Entry 7JK5 (electron microscopy, 3.90 A resolution); this record covers chains E and A of the 8 polymer chains in the assembly.

# Chain E
Name: Origin recognition complex subunit 5
Organism: Drosophila melanogaster
UniProt: Q24169 (ORC5_DROME); residues 1-460 here = UniProt positions 1-460
Chain sequence (460 residues; row label = number of the first residue in the row):
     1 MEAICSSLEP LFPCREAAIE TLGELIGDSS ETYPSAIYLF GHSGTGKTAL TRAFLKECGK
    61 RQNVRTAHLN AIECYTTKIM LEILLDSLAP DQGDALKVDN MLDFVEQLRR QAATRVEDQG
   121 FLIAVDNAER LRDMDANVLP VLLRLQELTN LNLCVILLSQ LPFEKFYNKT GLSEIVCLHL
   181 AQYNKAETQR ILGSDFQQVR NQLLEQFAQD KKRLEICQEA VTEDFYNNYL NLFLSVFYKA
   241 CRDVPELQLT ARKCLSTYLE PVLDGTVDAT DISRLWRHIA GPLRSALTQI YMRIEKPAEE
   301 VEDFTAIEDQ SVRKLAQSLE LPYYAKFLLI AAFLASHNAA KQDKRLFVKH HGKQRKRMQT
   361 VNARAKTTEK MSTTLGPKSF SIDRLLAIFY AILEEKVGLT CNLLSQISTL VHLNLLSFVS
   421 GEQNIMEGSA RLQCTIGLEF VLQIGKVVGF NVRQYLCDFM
Disordered / not traced: 207-210, 266-272, 296-319, 348-374, 456-460
Curated features (UniProtKB/Swiss-Prot):
  - binding site (ATP): G41 to T48
Ligand contacts: ATP (adenosine-5'-triphosphate): L11, F12, P13, R15, H42, S43, G44, T45, G46, K47, T48, A49, N127, Y183, I191, P245

# Chain A
Name: Origin recognition complex subunit 1
Organism: Drosophila melanogaster
UniProt: O16810 (ORC1_DROME); residue numbers follow UniProt; this construct covers 440-924
Chain sequence (488 residues; each row starts with the number of its first residue):
   437 SNAPRRSIHL SNIVEQRVFE DDEIISTPKR GRSKKTVQDN DEDYSPKKSV QKTPTRTRRS
   497 STTTKTATTP SKGITTATAT PMTPSQKMKK IRAGELSPSM QQRTDLPAKD SSKSELQLAR
   557 EQLHVSVVPK SLPCREREFE NIYAFLEGKI QDQCGGCMYV SGVPGTGKTA TVTGVIRTLQ
   617 RMAKQNELPA FEYLEINGMR LTEPRQAYVQ IYKQLTGKTV SWEQAHALLE KRFTTPAPRR
   677 VTTVLLVDEL DILCNRRQDV VYNLLDWPTK SAAKLVVVTI ANTMDLPERL LMGKVTSRLG
   737 LTRLTFQPYS HKQLQEIVTA RLGGSETFKG EAVQLVARKV AAVSGDARRA LDICRRATEI
   797 ADTAAVKCVT MLHVQQALAE MIASAKVQAI RNCSRMEQIF LQAIAAEVTR TGVEETTFMG
   857 VYQQVETIAA FMGVTFPPPG RALRLCSKLG AERLIISEHS RNDLFQKILL NVSADDIHYA
   917 LRVEEMVN
Disordered / not traced: 437-518, 728-738, 920-924
Differences from the reference sequence: expression tag (437-439)
Curated features (UniProtKB/Swiss-Prot):
  - binding site (ATP): V564, G598 to A606, E685, N718, R784
  - binding site (Mg(2+)): D684, E685
  - modified residue: S533 (Phosphoserine)
Ion coordination: Mg2+: T605 (together with ATP)
Ligand contacts: ATP (adenosine-5'-triphosphate): V561, P565, L568, P569, R571, P600, G601, T602, G603, K604, T605, A606, E685, N718, Y745, I753, R757, A783, R784, L787
From the paper describing this entry:
  - binding site for the 60-nt DNA strand: R692
  - mutagenesis - S657A/Q660A: unchanged binding to DNA
  - catalytic residues: D684
  - mutagenesis - D684A: abolished catalytic activity on ATP

# Chain E / chain A interface
Contacting residue pairs (19):
  R132(E) with R897(A), hydrogen bond (backbone-side chain)
  D133(E) with R897(A), salt bridge
  E164(E) with G876(A); S896(A), hydrogen bond (backbone-side chain)
  K165(E) with H895(A); S896(A); R897(A), hydrogen bond (backbone-backbone); D899(A), salt bridge
  F166(E) with H895(A)
  Y167(E) with R880(A); S883(A); H895(A), hydrogen bond (backbone-side chain); S896(A), hydrogen bond (backbone-backbone)
  N168(E) with H895(A)
  K169(E) with G886(A); A887(A); S893(A)
  T170(E) with A887(A)
  E174(E) with R880(A), salt bridge
Other interface residues (no listed pair), chain E (11 interface residues in all): G171
Other interface residues (no listed pair), chain A (12 interface residues in all): L879, E894

# Summary
11 residues of chain E face 12 of chain A across their interface; the contacts include 5 hydrogen bonds and 3
salt bridges. Polar pairs include D133(E)-R897(A), K165(E)-D899(A) and E174(E)-R880(A). Bound to chain E: ATP.
Ligands of chain A: ATP. The paper reports the catalytic residue D684(A); D684A of chain A abolishes catalytic
activity on ATP.
Here chain E is Origin recognition complex subunit 5 and chain A is Origin recognition complex subunit 1, both
from Drosophila melanogaster. Entry 7JK5 (Structure of Drosophila ORC bound to DNA) was determined by electron
microscopy together with 7JGR, 7JGS, 7JK2, 7JK3, 7JK4 and 7JK6 from the same study.
